7OGO - chains AAA and BBB of the 3 polymer chains in the assembly; structure by X-ray diffraction, 2.38 A resolution.

Chain AAA:
Protein: Receptor-like protein kinase HSL1
Source organism: Arabidopsis thaliana
Notes: EC 2.7.11.1
UniProtKB: Q9SGP2 (HSL1_ARATH); numbering as in UniProt (aligned over 17-618)
Sequence (617 residues; numbered 12 to 628; the number before each row is that of its first residue):
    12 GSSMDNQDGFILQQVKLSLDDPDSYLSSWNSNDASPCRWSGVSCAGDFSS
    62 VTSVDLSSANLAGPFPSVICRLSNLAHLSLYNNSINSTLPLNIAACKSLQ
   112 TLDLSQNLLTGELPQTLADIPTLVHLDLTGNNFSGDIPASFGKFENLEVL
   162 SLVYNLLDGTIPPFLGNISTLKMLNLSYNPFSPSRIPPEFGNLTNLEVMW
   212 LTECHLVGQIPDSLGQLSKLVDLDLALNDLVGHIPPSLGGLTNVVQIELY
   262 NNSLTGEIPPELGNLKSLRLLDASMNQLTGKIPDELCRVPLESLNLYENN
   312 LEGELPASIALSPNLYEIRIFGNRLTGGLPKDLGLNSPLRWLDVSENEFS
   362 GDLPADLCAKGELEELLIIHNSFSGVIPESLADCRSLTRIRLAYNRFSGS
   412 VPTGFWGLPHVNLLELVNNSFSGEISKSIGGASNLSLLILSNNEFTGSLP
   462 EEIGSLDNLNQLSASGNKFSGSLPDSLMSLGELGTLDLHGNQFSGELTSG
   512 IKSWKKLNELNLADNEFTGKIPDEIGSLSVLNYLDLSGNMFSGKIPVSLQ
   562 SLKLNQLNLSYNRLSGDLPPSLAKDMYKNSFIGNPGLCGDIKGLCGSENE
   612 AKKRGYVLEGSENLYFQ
Unresolved in the structure: 12, 599-628
Differences from the reference sequence: expression tag (12-16, 619-628)
Disulfide bonds: Cys-48/Cys-55, Cys-81/Cys-107, Cys-369/Cys-395
Glycans and other covalent adducts: N-acetylglucosamine (NAG) linked to Asn-93, Asn-143, Asn-178, Asn-186, Asn-203, Asn-262, Asn-429, Asn-445, Asn-569; glycan linked to Asn-97
Swiss-Prot annotation at these positions:
  - glycosylation (N-linked (GlcNAc...) asparagine): Asn-93, Asn-97, Asn-143, Asn-178, Asn-186, Asn-203, Asn-262, Asn-429, Asn-445, Asn-569

Chain BBB:
Protein: Somatic embryogenesis receptor kinase 1
Source organism: Arabidopsis thaliana
Notes: EC 2.7.10.1, 2.7.11.1
UniProtKB: Q94AG2 (SERK1_ARATH); numbering as in UniProt (aligned over 24-211)
Sequence (203 residues; each row starts with the number of its first residue):
    20 GSSMASANLEGDALHTLRVTLVDPNNVLQSWDPTLVNPCTWFHVTCNNEN
    70 SVIRVDLGNAELSGHLVPELGVLKNLQYLELYSNNITGPIPSNLGNLTNL
   120 VSLDLYLNSFSGPIPESLGKLSKLRFLRLNNNSLTGSIPMSLTNITTLQV
   170 LDLSNNRLSGSVPDNGSFSLFTPISFANNLDLCGPVTSHPCPLEGSLENL
   220 YFQ
Unresolved in the structure: 20-26, 212-222
Differences from the reference sequence: expression tag (20-23, 212-222)
Disulfide bonds: Cys-58/Cys-65, Cys-202/Cys-210
Glycans and other covalent adducts: N-acetylglucosamine (NAG) linked to Asn-150, Asn-184
Swiss-Prot annotation at these positions:
  - region (Leucine-rich repeat receptor-like protein kinase binding): Thr-59 to Asn-78, Tyr-97 to Ser-102, Asp-123 to Leu-126, Phe-145 to Arg-147, Asp-171 to Ser-194
  - binding site (brassinolide): Phe-61, His-62
  - glycosylation (N-linked (GlcNAc...) asparagine): Asn-104, Asn-115, Asn-150, Asn-163, Asn-184

How chain AAA and chain BBB interact:
Contacting residue pairs (31; chain AAA residue first):
  Phe-332(AAA) with Val-55(BBB), hydrophobic
  Arg-400(AAA) with Leu-54(BBB); Thr-59(BBB), hydrogen bond
  Arg-402(AAA) with Thr-59(BBB)
  Leu-448(AAA) with Thr-59(BBB)
  Asn-471(AAA) with Phe-61(BBB)
  Asn-519(AAA) with Asp-75(BBB)
  Glu-520(AAA) with Arg-73(BBB), salt bridge
  Val-541(AAA) with Gly-77(BBB); Asn-78(BBB); Tyr-101(BBB), hydrogen bond (backbone-side chain)
  Asn-543(AAA) with Glu-99(BBB); Tyr-101(BBB), hydrogen bond
  Tyr-544(AAA) with Arg-73(BBB); Asp-75(BBB), hydrogen bond; Tyr-97(BBB); Glu-99(BBB)
  Lys-564(AAA) with Tyr-125(BBB)
  Leu-565(AAA) with Phe-145(BBB); Arg-147(BBB)
  Asn-566(AAA) with Tyr-97(BBB); Glu-99(BBB), hydrogen bond; Ser-121(BBB), hydrogen bond; Asp-123(BBB); Phe-145(BBB); Arg-147(BBB), hydrogen bond
  Gln-567(AAA) with Tyr-97(BBB), hydrogen bond
  Met-587(AAA) with Arg-144(BBB); Phe-145(BBB), hydrophobic; Gln-168(BBB); Val-169(BBB), hydrophobic
Other interface residues (no listed pair), chain AAA (21 interface residues in all): Glu-309, Leu-424, Glu-493, Gly-495, Thr-496, Ser-540

Summary:
21 residues of chain AAA face 19 of chain BBB across their interface, with 8 hydrogen bonds and 1 salt bridge.
Polar pairs include Glu-520(AAA)/Arg-73(BBB), Arg-400(AAA)/Thr-59(BBB) and Val-541(AAA)/Tyr-101(BBB).
Covalently linked N-acetylglucosamine: at Asn-93(AAA), Asn-143(AAA), Asn-178(AAA), Asn-186(AAA), Asn-203(AAA)
and Asn-262(AAA) and 3 more.
Here chain AAA is Receptor-like protein kinase HSL1 and chain BBB is Somatic embryogenesis receptor kinase 1,
both from Arabidopsis thaliana. Entry 7OGO (Plant peptide hormone receptor H1I1S1) was determined by X-ray
diffraction (same publication as 7ODK, 7ODV, 7OGQ, 7OGU and 7OGZ).
